1HB9 - chains G and L of the 12 polymer chains in the assembly; structure by electron microscopy, 25.00 A resolution (very low resolution: no residue pairs are listed; an interface is given only as per-side residue counts).

== Chain G (and L) ==
Protein: Bacteriophage PRD1
From: Bacteriophage PRD1
Notes: chain L of this document is another copy of the same molecule, construct and numbering; everything in this record applies to it too
Reference sequence: P22535 (COA3_BPPRD); residues 2-395 here correspond to UniProt positions 1-394 (UniProt number = residue number - 1)
Amino-acid sequence (394 residues; numbered 2 to 395; the number before each row is that of its first residue):
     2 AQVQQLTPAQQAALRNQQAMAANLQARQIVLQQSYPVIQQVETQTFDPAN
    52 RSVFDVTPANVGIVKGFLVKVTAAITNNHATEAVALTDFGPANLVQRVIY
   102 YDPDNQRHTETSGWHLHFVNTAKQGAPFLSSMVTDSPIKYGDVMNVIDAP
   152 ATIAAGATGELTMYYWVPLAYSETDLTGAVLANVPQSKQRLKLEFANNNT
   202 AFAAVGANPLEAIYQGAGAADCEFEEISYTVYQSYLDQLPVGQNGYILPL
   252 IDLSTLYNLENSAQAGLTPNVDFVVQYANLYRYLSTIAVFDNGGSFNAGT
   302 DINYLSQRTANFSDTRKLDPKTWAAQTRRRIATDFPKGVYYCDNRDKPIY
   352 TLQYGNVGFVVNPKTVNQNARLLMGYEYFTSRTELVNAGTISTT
Disordered / not traced: 2-14, 385-395 (chain L: 2-13, 385-395)

== Interface between chain G and chain L ==
At this resolution (25 A) residue pairs are not listed: 12 residues of chain G and 15 of chain L lie at the interface.

== Overview ==
12 residues of chain G face 15 of chain L across their interface.
Both chains are Bacteriophage PRD1 (Bacteriophage PRD1). Entry 1HB9 (quasi-atomic resolution model of
bacteriophage PRD1 wild type virion, obtained by combined cryo-EM and X-ray crystallography) was determined by
electron microscopy together with 1HB5 and 1HB7 from the same study.
